4FYX - chains B and D of the 4 polymer chains in the assembly; structure by X-ray diffraction, 2.09 A resolution.

# Chain B (and D)
Name: Aspartate carbamoyltransferase regulatory chain
Source organism: Escherichia coli
Notes: chain D of this document is another copy of the same molecule, construct and numbering; everything in this record applies to it too
UniProt: P0A7F3 (PYRI_ECOLI); residues 1-153 here = UniProt positions 1-153
Chain sequence (153 residues; row label = number of the first residue in the row):
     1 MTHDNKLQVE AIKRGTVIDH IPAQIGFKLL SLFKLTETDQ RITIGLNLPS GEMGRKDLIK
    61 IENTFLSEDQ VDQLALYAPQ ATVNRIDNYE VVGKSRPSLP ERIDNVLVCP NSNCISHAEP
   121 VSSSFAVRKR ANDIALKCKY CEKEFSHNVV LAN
Disordered / not traced: 1-5
Bound ions: Zn2+: Cys109, Cys114, Cys138, Cys141
Ligand contacts:
  - 2'-deoxycytidine-5'-triphosphate (DCP): Ala11, Ile12, Val17, Asp19, His20, Leu58, Lys60, Thr82, Asn84, Ile86, Tyr89, Glu90, Val91, Lys94
  - UTP (uridine 5'-triphosphate): Lys6, Leu7, Gln8, Val9, His20, Leu48, Pro49, Ser50, Gly51, Glu52, Lys56, Leu58, Lys60
Reported in the primary citation:
  - binding site for UTP: Lys6, Leu7, Gln8, Val9, His20, Arg41, Leu48, Pro49, Ser50, Gly51, Glu52, Lys56, Leu58, Lys60
  - binding site for 2'-deoxycytidine-5'-triphosphate: His20, Lys60
  - specificity-determining residues: Lys60 (proposed by the authors, not directly observed)
  - mutagenesis - D19A: abolished binding to UTP (citing earlier work)

# Chain B / chain D interface
Contacting residue pairs (49):
  Leu7(B) with Glu10(D)
  Gln8(B) with Gln8(D); Val9(D); Glu10(D), hydrogen bond (backbone-backbone); Arg41(D); Glu62(D)
  Val9(B) with Gln8(D); Thr43(D)
  Glu10(B) with Leu7(D); Gln8(D), hydrogen bond (backbone-backbone); Glu10(D)
  Ile12(B) with Gln8(D)
  Gln24(B) with Thr36(D), hydrogen bond (side chain-backbone); Thr38(D), hydrogen bond (side chain-backbone)
  Phe27(B) with Phe27(D), hydrophobic; Leu30(D), hydrophobic; Ser31(D); Thr36(D)
  Ser31(B) with Phe27(D)
  Thr36(B) with Gln24(D), hydrogen bond (backbone-side chain); Phe27(D); Leu46(D)
  Thr38(B) with Gln24(D), hydrogen bond (backbone-side chain); Asn47(D), hydrogen bond (backbone-side chain)
  Asp39(B) with Asn47(D); Arg55(D), hydrogen bond (backbone-side chain)
  Gln40(B) with Asn47(D), hydrogen bond (backbone-side chain)
  Arg41(B) with Gln8(D), hydrogen bond; Leu46(D); Asn47(D); Leu48(D)
  Ile42(B) with Ile44(D); Gly45(D); Leu46(D), hydrogen bond (backbone-backbone)
  Thr43(B) with Val9(D); Ile44(D)
  Ile44(B) with Ile42(D); Thr43(D); Ile44(D), hydrogen bond (backbone-backbone)
  Gly45(B) with Ile42(D)
  Leu46(B) with Thr36(D); Arg41(D); Ile42(D), hydrogen bond (backbone-backbone)
  Asn47(B) with Thr38(D), hydrogen bond (side chain-backbone); Asp39(D); Gln40(D), hydrogen bond (side chain-backbone)
  Leu48(B) with Arg41(D)
  Arg55(B) with Asp39(D), salt bridge
  Glu62(B) with Gln8(D), hydrogen bond
Interface residues without a listed pair, chain B (25 interface residues in all): Leu30, Glu37, Pro49
Interface residues without a listed pair, chain D (24 interface residues in all): Glu37, Pro49

# In short
25 residues of chain B and 24 residues of chain D are in contact; the contacts include 16 hydrogen bonds and 1
salt bridge. Among the polar pairs are Arg55(B)-Asp39(D), Gln24(B)-Thr36(D) and Gln24(B)-Thr38(D). The paper
reports a binding site for UTP at Lys6(B), Leu7(B) and Gln8(B) among others; D19A of chain B abolishes binding
to UTP.
Chain B and chain D are both Aspartate carbamoyltransferase regulatory chain (Escherichia coli); the
structure, E. coli Aspartate Transcarbamoylase complexed with dCTP, UTP, and Mg2+, was determined by X-ray
diffraction (same publication as 4FYV, 4FYW and 4FYY).
